PDB entry 7KBD | electron microscopy, 3.38 A resolution | chains H and J of the 10 polymer chains in the assembly

# Chain H
Name: Histone H2B 1.1
Organism: Xenopus laevis
UniProtKB: P02281 (H2B11_XENLA); residues 0-125 here correspond to UniProt positions 1-126 (UniProt number = residue number + 1)
Chain sequence (126 residues; row label = number of the first residue in the row; numbering starts at 0):
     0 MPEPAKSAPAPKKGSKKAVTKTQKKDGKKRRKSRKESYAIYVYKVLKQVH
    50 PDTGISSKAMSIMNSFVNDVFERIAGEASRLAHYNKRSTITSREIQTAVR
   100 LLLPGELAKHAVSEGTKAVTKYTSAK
Unresolved in the structure: 0-30, 124-125
Swiss-Prot annotation at these positions:
  - modified residue: Lys5 (N6-acetyllysine), Lys12 (N6-acetyllysine), Ser14 (Phosphoserine), Lys15 (N6-acetyllysine), Lys20 (N6-acetyllysine)
  - glycosylation: Ser112 (O-linked (GlcNAc) serine)
  - cross-link: Lys120 (Glycyl lysine isopeptide (Lys-Gly) (interchain with G-Cter in ubiquitin))

# Chain J
Molecule: 151-nt DNA strand
Organism: Xenopus laevis
Sequence (151 nucleotides; numbered 1 to 151; the number before each row is that of its first residue):
     1 TATCACAATCCCGGTGCCGAGGCCGCTCAATTGGTCGTAGACAGCTCTAG
    51 CACCGCTTAAACGCACGTACGCGCTGTCCCCCGCGTTTTAACCGCCAAGG
   101 GGATTACTCCCTAGTCTCCAGGCACGTGTCAGATATAGATTGTGATATCC
   151 T

# How chain H and chain J interact
Contacting residue pairs (12; chain H residue first):
  Ser32(H) with DT104(J), hydrogen bond to the phosphate
  Tyr42(H) with DG21(J), hydrogen bond to the phosphate
  Gly53(H) with DG21(J), phosphate contact
  Ile54(H) with DA20(J), sugar contact; DG21(J), hydrogen bond to the phosphate
  Ser55(H) with DA20(J), hydrogen bond to the phosphate
  Ser56(H) with DA20(J), hydrogen bond to the phosphate
  Arg86(H) with DG40(J), salt bridge to the phosphate
  Ser87(H) with DA39(J), hydrogen bond to the phosphate; DG40(J), hydrogen bond to the phosphate
  Thr88(H) with DA39(J), phosphate contact; DG40(J), hydrogen bond to the phosphate
Other interface residues (no listed pair), chain H (10 interface residues in all): Arg33
Other interface residues (no listed pair), chain J (10 interface residues in all): DG22, DT27, DC28, DA29, DA41

# Overview
The chain H/chain J interface involves 10 residues from each chain, with 8 hydrogen bonds and 1 salt bridge.
Polar contacts include Ser32(H)-DT104(J), Tyr42(H)-DG21(J) and Ile54(H)-DG21(J).
Chain H is Histone H2B 1.1 and chain J is a 151-nt DNA strand, both from Xenopus laevis; the structure,
Nucleosome in interphase chromosome formed in Xenopus egg extract (oligo fraction), was determined by electron
microscopy, deposited together with 7KBE and 7KBF.
